7Y7M - chains C and D of the 6 polymer chains in the assembly; structure by electron microscopy, 3.05 A resolution.

# Chain C
Name: Capsid protein VP3
From: Coxsackievirus A16
Notes: EC 3.4.22.29, 3.6.1.15, 3.4.22.28, 2.7.7.48
UniProtKB: A9LXZ4 (A9LXZ4_9ENTO); residues 1-242 here correspond to UniProt positions 324-565 (UniProt number = residue number + 323)
Amino-acid sequence (242 residues; numbered 1 to 242; the number before each row is that of its first residue):
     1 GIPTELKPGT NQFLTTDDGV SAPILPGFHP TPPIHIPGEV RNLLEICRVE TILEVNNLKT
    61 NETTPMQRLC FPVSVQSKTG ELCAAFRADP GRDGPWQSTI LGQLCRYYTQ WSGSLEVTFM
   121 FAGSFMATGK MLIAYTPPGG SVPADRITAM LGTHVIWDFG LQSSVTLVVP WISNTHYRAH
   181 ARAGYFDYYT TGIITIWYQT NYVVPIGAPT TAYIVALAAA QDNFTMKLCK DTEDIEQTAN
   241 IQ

# Chain D
Name: Capsid protein VP4
From: Coxsackievirus A16
UniProtKB: A8TSC7 (A8TSC7_9ENTO); numbering as in UniProt (aligned over 1-69)
Amino-acid sequence (69 residues; each row starts with the number of its first residue):
     1 MGSQVSTQRS GSHENSNSAS EGSTINYTTI NYYKDAYAAS AGRQDMSQDP KRFTDPVMDV
    61 IHEMAPPLK
Unresolved in the structure: 1-11
Sequence notes: conflict Arg52 (Lys in A8TSC7)

# Interface between chain C and chain D
Contacting residue pairs (42; chain C residue first):
  Asp18(C) - Ser40(D)
  Asp18(C) - Ala41(D)  hydrogen bond (side chain-backbone)
  Asp18(C) - Gly42(D)  hydrogen bond (side chain-backbone)
  Gly19(C) - Ser40(D)  hydrogen bond (backbone-side chain)
  Val20(C) - Ile30(D)
  Val20(C) - Tyr32(D)  hydrophobic
  Val20(C) - Tyr33(D)  hydrophobic
  Val20(C) - Ala38(D)
  Val20(C) - Ser40(D)
  Ser21(C) - Tyr33(D)
  Ser21(C) - Ala38(D)
  Ala22(C) - Tyr33(D)  hydrophobic
  Pro23(C) - Tyr33(D)
  Pro23(C) - Asp35(D)
  Pro23(C) - Tyr37(D)  hydrophobic
  Leu25(C) - Asp35(D)
  Leu25(C) - Tyr37(D)  hydrogen bond (backbone-side chain)
  Pro26(C) - Lys34(D)
  Pro26(C) - Asp35(D)
  Gly27(C) - Asp35(D)
  Phe28(C) - Asn17(D)  hydrogen bond (backbone-side chain)
  His29(C) - Ser16(D)
  Pro30(C) - Asn17(D)
  Pro30(C) - Ser18(D)
  Gly38(C) - Arg52(D)
  Glu39(C) - Arg52(D)  hydrogen bond (backbone-side chain)
  Glu39(C) - Phe53(D)
  Arg41(C) - Asp45(D)  salt bridge
  Arg41(C) - Ser47(D)
  Asn42(C) - Ser47(D)
  Asn42(C) - Gln48(D)
  Glu45(C) - Gln48(D)
  Glu45(C) - Asp49(D)  hydrogen bond (side chain-backbone)
  Glu45(C) - Pro50(D)
  Glu45(C) - Phe53(D)
  Arg48(C) - Gln48(D)
  Arg48(C) - Pro50(D)
  Arg48(C) - Thr54(D)
  Val49(C) - Phe53(D)
  Gln162(C) - Pro66(D)
  Gln162(C) - Pro67(D)
  Gln162(C) - Leu68(D)  hydrogen bond (side chain-backbone)
Other interface residues (no listed pair), chain C (22 interface residues in all): Ile24, Leu161
Other interface residues (no listed pair), chain D (29 interface residues in all): Ser23, Asn31, Ala39, Met46, Lys69

# Overview
The interface between chain C and chain D involves 22 residues on one side and 29 on the other, with 8
hydrogen bonds and 1 salt bridge. Polar contacts include Arg41(C)-Asp45(D), Asp18(C)-Ala41(D) and
Asp18(C)-Gly42(D).
Here chain C is Capsid protein VP3 and chain D is Capsid protein VP4, both from Coxsackievirus A16. Entry 7Y7M
(The structure of coxsackievirus A16 mature virion in complex with Fab 8C4) was determined by electron
microscopy, deposited together with 7YV2, 7YV7, 7YRF, 7YRH and 7YMS.
